PDB entry 7NS9 | X-ray diffraction, 1.75 A resolution | chain A

[Chain A]
Protein: Triphosphate tunnel metalloenzyme Saci_0718
Source organism: Sulfolobus acidocaldarius (strain ATCC 33909 / DSM 639 / JCM 8929 / NBRC 15157 / NCIMB 11770)
UniProt: Q4JAT2 (Q4JAT2_SULAC); residues 2-185 here = UniProt positions 2-185
Chain sequence (198 residues; row label = number of the first residue in the row; numbering starts at 0):
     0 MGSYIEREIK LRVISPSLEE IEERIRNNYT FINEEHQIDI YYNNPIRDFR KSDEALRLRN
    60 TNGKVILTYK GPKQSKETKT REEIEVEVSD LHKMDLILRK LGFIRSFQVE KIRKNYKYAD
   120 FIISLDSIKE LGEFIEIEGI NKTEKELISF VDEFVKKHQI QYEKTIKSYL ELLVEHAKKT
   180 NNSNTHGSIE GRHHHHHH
Unresolved in the structure: 0, 179-197
Construct notes: initiating methionine (0); cloning artifact (1); expression tag (186-197)
Ion coordination: Ca2+ site 1: E5, E7, E137 (together with triphosphate); Ca2+ site 2: E7, E135 (together with triphosphate)
Small-molecule neighbours: triphosphate (3PO): E5, E7, K9, D38, Y40, R56, R58, K69, K78, R80, E82, K110, R112, E135, K166, S167, Y168
What the authors report for this chain:
  - Ca2+ coordination: E5, E7, E135, E137
  - binding site for triphosphate: D38, Y40, R56, R58, K69, K110, R112
  - mutagenesis - D38A, D38N, Y40A, Y40F: decreased catalytic activity on triphosphate
  - mutagenesis - Y168A (2-fold): increased catalytic activity on triphosphate
  - contacts within the chain: F133-Y168
  - conformationally variable residues (order/disorder transition): P44 to R49, Q73 to R80

[Summary]
Bound to chain A: triphosphate. E5, E7 and E137 coordinate Ca2+ site 1. E7 and E135 coordinate Ca2+ site 2.
From the paper: a binding site for triphosphate at D38, Y40 and R56 among others; D38A, D38N and Y40A, among
others, reduce catalytic activity on triphosphate; 5 substitutions were tested in all.
Chain A is Triphosphate tunnel metalloenzyme Saci_0718 (Sulfolobus acidocaldarius (strain ATCC 33909 / DSM 639
/ JCM 8929 / NBRC 15157 / NCIMB 11770)); the structure, Triphosphate tunnel metalloenzyme from Sulfolobus
acidocaldarius in complex with triphosphate and calcium, was determined by X-ray diffraction together with
7NSA, 7NSD, 7NSF and 7OA2 from the same study.
